PDB entry 8PX6 | electron microscopy, 2.50 A resolution | chains B and A of the 6 polymer chains in the assembly

== Chain B (and A) ==
Molecule: External core antigen
From: Hepatitis B virus
Notes: chain A of this document is another copy of the same molecule, construct and numbering; everything in this record applies to it too
Reference sequence: W6CP35 (W6CP35_HBV); residues 1-183 here correspond to UniProt positions 17-199 (UniProt number = residue number + 16)
Amino-acid sequence (183 residues; row label = number of the first residue in the row):
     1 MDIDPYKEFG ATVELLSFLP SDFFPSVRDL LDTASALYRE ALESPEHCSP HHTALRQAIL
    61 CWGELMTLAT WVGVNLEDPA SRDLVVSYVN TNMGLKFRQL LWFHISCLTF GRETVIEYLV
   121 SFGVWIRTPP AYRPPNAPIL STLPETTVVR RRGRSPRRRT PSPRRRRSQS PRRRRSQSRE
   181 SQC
Unresolved in the structure: 144-183

== Interface between chain B and chain A ==
Contacting residue pairs (59):
  Met1(B) - Ser35(A)
  Met1(B) - Arg39(A)
  Met1(B) - Glu43(A)
  Asp2(B) - Glu43(A)  hydrogen bond (backbone-side chain)
  Ile3(B) - Leu42(A)
  Ile3(B) - Arg56(A)
  Ile3(B) - Ile59(A)  hydrophobic
  Ile3(B) - Leu60(A)
  Pro5(B) - Leu60(A)  hydrophobic
  Lys7(B) - Glu43(A)  hydrogen bond (side chain-backbone)
  Lys7(B) - Pro45(A)
  Glu8(B) - Glu46(A)
  Glu8(B) - His47(A)  hydrogen bond (backbone-side chain)
  Glu8(B) - Thr53(A)  hydrogen bond
  Glu8(B) - Arg56(A)  salt bridge
  Phe9(B) - His47(A)
  Ser35(B) - Met1(A)
  Arg39(B) - Met1(A)
  Leu42(B) - Met1(A)  hydrophobic
  Glu43(B) - Met1(A)
  Glu43(B) - Asp2(A)  hydrogen bond (side chain-backbone)
  Glu43(B) - Lys7(A)  hydrogen bond (backbone-side chain)
  Pro45(B) - Lys7(A)
  Glu46(B) - Glu8(A)
  His47(B) - Glu8(A)  hydrogen bond (side chain-backbone)
  His47(B) - Phe9(A)
  His47(B) - Pro50(A)
  His47(B) - Arg112(A)
  Pro50(B) - His47(A)
  Pro50(B) - Thr53(A)
  Thr53(B) - Glu8(A)  hydrogen bond
  Ala54(B) - Gln57(A)
  Arg56(B) - Ile3(A)
  Arg56(B) - Glu8(A)  salt bridge
  Gln57(B) - Ala54(A)
  Gln57(B) - Gln57(A)
  Gln57(B) - Leu100(A)
  Leu60(B) - Ile3(A)
  Leu60(B) - Pro5(A)  hydrophobic
  Cys61(B) - Cys61(A)  hydrophobic
  Glu64(B) - Met93(A)
  Glu64(B) - Lys96(A)  salt bridge
  Leu65(B) - Leu65(A)  hydrophobic
  Leu65(B) - Leu68(A)  hydrophobic
  Leu68(B) - Leu68(A)  hydrophobic
  Leu68(B) - Met93(A)  hydrophobic
  Trp71(B) - Val85(A)  hydrophobic
  Trp71(B) - Tyr88(A)
  Leu84(B) - Trp71(A)  hydrophobic
  Val85(B) - Trp71(A)  hydrophobic
  Tyr88(B) - Thr67(A)
  Tyr88(B) - Trp71(A)  hydrophobic
  Val89(B) - Leu68(A)  hydrophobic
  Met93(B) - Glu64(A)
  Met93(B) - Thr67(A)
  Met93(B) - Leu68(A)  hydrophobic
  Lys96(B) - Glu64(A)
  Leu100(B) - Gln57(A)
  Arg112(B) - His47(A)
Interface residues without a listed pair, chain B (40 interface residues in all): Ala34, Ser44, Ala58, Ile59, Thr67, Asn75, His104
Interface residues without a listed pair, chain A (40 interface residues in all): Ala34, Ser44, Asn75, Leu84, Val89, Phe97, His104

== Summary ==
Chain B and chain A each contribute 40 residues to their interface, with 8 hydrogen bonds and 3 salt bridges.
Polar contacts include Glu8(B)-Arg56(A), Glu64(B)-Lys96(A) and Asp2(B)-Glu43(A).
Chain B and chain A are both External core antigen (Hepatitis B virus); the structure, Hepatitis B core
protein with bound SLLGRM-dimer, was determined by electron microscopy (same publication as 8PWO and 8PX3).
